PDB entry 7NFY | electron microscopy, 3.90 A resolution | chains D and E of the 7 polymer chains in the assembly

Chain D (and E):
Protein: Lon protease homolog, mitochondrial
Source organism: Homo sapiens
Notes: EC 3.4.21.53; chain E of this document is another copy of the same molecule, construct and numbering; everything in this record applies to it too
Reference sequence: P36776 (LONM_HUMAN); residues 115-959 here = UniProt positions 115-959
Amino-acid sequence (853 residues; numbered 107 to 959; the number before each row is that of its first residue):
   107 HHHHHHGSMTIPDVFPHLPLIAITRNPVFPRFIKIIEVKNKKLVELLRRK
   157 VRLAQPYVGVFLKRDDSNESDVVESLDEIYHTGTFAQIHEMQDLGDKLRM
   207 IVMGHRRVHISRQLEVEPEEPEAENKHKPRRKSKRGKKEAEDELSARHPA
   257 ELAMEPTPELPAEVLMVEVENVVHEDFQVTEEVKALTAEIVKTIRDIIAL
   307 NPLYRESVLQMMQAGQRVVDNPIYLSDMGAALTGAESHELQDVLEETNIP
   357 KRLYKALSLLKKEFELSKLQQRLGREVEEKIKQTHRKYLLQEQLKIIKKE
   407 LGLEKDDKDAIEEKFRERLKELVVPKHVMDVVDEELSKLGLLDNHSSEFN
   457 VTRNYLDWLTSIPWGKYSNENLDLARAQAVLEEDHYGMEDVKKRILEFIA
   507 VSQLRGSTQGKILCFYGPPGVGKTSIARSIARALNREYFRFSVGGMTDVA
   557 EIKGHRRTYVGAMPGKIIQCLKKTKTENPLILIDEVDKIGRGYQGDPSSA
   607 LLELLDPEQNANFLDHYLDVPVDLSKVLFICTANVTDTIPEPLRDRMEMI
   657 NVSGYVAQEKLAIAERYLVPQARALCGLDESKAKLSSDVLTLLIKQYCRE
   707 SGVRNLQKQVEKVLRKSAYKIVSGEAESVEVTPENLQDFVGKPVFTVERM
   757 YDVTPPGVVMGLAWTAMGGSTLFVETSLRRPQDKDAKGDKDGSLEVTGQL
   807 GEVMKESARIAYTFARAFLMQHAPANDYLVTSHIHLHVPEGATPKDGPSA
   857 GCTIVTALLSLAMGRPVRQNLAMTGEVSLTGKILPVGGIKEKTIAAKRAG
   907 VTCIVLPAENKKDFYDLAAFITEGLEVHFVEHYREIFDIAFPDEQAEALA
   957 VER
Unresolved in the structure: 107-122, 222-271, 949-959
Sequence notes: expression tag (107-114)
Metal / ion sites: Mg2+: Thr530 (together with ATP-gamma-S)
Small-molecule neighbours:
  - ATP-gamma-S (AGS; phosphothiophosphoric acid-adenylate ester), molecule 1: Asp490, His491, Tyr492, Pro524, Pro525, Gly526, Val527, Gly528, Lys529, Thr530, Ser531, Asn640, Tyr661, Ile669, Tyr673, Arg710
  - ATP-gamma-S (AGS), molecule 2: Asp612, Glu614, Pro648, Arg652
What the authors report for this chain:
  - binding site for ATP-gamma-S: Arg652
  - contacts within the chain: Cys520-Cys637
  - mutagenesis - K529R, E591Q, T803V, E812A, S855A: abolished catalytic activity (proteolytic activity)
  - mutagenesis - S855A: unchanged catalytic activity (ATPase activity)
  - catalytic residues: Thr803, His841, His843, Ser855
  - catalytic residues: Glu801, Arg815, Lys898 (proposed by the authors, not directly observed)
  - mutagenesis - T803V: decreased catalytic activity on ATPase
  - mutagenesis - H841F, H843F: abolished catalytic activity on proteolytically
  - mutagenesis - E801A: decreased catalytic activity (protease activity)
  - mutagenesis - E801A, E812A: decreased catalytic activity (ATPase activity)
  - binding site for ATP-gamma-S: Gly526, Val527, Gly528, Thr530 (proposed by the authors, not directly observed)
  - mutagenesis - K529R, E591Q: abolished catalytic activity on ATPase

How chain D and chain E interact:
Residue-residue contacts - 76 pairs, chain D then chain E:
  Ser453(D) with Glu454(E)
  Asn456(D) with Leu447(E); Leu448(E); Glu454(E)
  Arg546(D) with Glu609(E), salt bridge; Gln615(E), hydrogen bond; Asn618(E)
  Gly550(D) with Ser605(E), hydrogen bond (backbone-side chain)
  Gly551(D) with Ser605(E), hydrogen bond (backbone-side chain)
  Asp554(D) with Tyr565(E)
  Glu557(D) with Arg562(E), salt bridge; His622(E), salt bridge
  His561(D) with Arg562(E); Thr564(E); Tyr565(E), hydrogen bond
  Val566(D) with Thr564(E), hydrogen bond (backbone-side chain)
  Gly567(D) with Thr564(E), hydrogen bond (backbone-side chain)
  Ala568(D) with Thr564(E), hydrogen bond (backbone-side chain)
  Met569(D) with Arg562(E), hydrogen bond (backbone-side chain); Arg563(E), hydrogen bond; Asp625(E)
  Pro570(D) with Arg562(E)
  Gln575(D) with Asp625(E)
  Asp590(D) with Gln615(E)
  Gly598(D) with Gln600(E)
  Tyr599(D) with Tyr599(E), hydrogen bond
  Gln600(D) with Tyr599(E), hydrogen bond
  Ala680(D) with Arg511(E)
  Leu681(D) with Arg511(E), hydrogen bond (backbone-side chain); Gln515(E)
  Cys682(D) with Leu510(E); Arg511(E)
  Gly683(D) with Leu510(E); Arg511(E)
  Glu706(D) with Asp651(E)
  Arg710(D) with Asp651(E); Arg652(E)
  Lys714(D) with Asp651(E), hydrogen bond (side chain-backbone); Arg652(E), hydrogen bond (side chain-backbone); Met653(E)
  Glu717(D) with Lys517(E), salt bridge
  Arg721(D) with Arg500(E); Glu503(E), salt bridge; Val507(E); Glu654(E), salt bridge
  Lys722(D) with Glu503(E), salt bridge
  Tyr725(D) with Lys499(E); Leu502(E); Ala506(E), hydrophobic
  Val728(D) with Ala506(E), hydrophobic
  Ser729(D) with Leu480(E)
  Lys748(D) with Lys918(E), hydrogen bond (side chain-backbone)
  Pro749(D) with Lys918(E)
  Val750(D) with Lys918(E)
  Tyr757(D) with Ser884(E); Thr886(E); Lys888(E)
  Glu781(D) with Ser884(E)
  Thr782(D) with Leu885(E)
  Ser783(D) with Leu885(E)
  Arg785(D) with Arg815(E); Thr819(E); Arg822(E)
  Arg786(D) with Lys796(E); Asp797(E); Met826(E)
  Pro787(D) with Val836(E)
  Lys790(D) with Asp795(E)
  Glu801(D) with Arg815(E), salt bridge
  Thr803(D) with Glu812(E)
  Gly804(D) with Glu812(E), hydrogen bond (backbone-side chain)
  Gln805(D) with Glu808(E); Glu812(E), hydrogen bond (backbone-side chain)
  His841(D) with Thr819(E), hydrogen bond
  His843(D) with Ile816(E); Leu885(E)
Interface residues without a listed pair, chain D (62 interface residues in all): His451, Val457, Arg459, Asp463, Arg534, Lys572, Lys579, Lys594, Gly596, Leu684, Lys718, Leu784, Asp791, Lys796
Interface residues without a listed pair, chain E (58 interface residues in all): His433, Glu440, Ser453, Gln509, Val555, Gly601, Ala606, Asp612, Glu614, Leu620, Glu647, Ala823

Summary:
The interface between chain D and chain E involves 62 residues on one side and 58 on the other; the contacts
include 18 hydrogen bonds and 8 salt bridges. Among the polar pairs are Arg546(D)-Glu609(E),
Glu557(D)-Arg562(E) and Glu557(D)-His622(E). The paper reports catalytic residues Thr803(D), His841(D) and
His843(D) among others; K529R, E591Q and T803V of chain D, among others, abolish catalytic activity
(proteolytic activity); 8 substitutions were tested in all.
Both chains are Lon protease homolog, mitochondrial (Homo sapiens). Entry 7NFY (P1a-state of wild type human
mitochondrial LONP1 protease with bound substrate protein and ATPgS) was determined by electron microscopy
together with 7NG4, 7NG5, 7NGC and 7NGF from the same study.
